Entry 7L8C (electron microscopy, 3.40 A resolution); this record covers chains A and D of the 8 polymer chains in the assembly.

[Chain A (and D)]
Name: BG505 SOSIP MD39 - gp120
Organism: Human immunodeficiency virus 1
Notes: chain D of this document is another copy of the same molecule, construct and numbering; everything in this record applies to it too
Sequence (469 residues; row label = number of the first residue in the row; note: 14 numbers in that range are skipped by the numbering (no residue carries them; nothing is unmodelled there); a row labelled like 185A-185K holds insertion residues (185A, then the next letters in order)):
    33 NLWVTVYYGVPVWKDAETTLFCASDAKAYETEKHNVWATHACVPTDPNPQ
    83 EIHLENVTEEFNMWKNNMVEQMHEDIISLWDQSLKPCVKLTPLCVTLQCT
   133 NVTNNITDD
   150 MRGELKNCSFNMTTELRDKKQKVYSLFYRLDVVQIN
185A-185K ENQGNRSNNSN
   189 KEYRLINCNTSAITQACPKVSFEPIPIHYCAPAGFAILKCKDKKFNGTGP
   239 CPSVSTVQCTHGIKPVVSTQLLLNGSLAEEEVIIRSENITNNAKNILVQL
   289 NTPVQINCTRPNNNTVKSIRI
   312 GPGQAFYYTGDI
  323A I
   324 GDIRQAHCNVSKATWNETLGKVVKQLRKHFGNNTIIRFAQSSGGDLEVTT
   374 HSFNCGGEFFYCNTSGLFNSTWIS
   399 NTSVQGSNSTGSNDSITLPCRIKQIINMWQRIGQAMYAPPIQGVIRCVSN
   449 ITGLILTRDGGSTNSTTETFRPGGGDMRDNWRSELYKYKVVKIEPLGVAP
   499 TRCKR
Unresolved in the structure: 58-65, 185A-185K, 399-409
Disulfide bonds: Cys54-Cys74, Cys119-Cys205, Cys126-Cys196, Cys131-Cys157, Cys218-Cys247, Cys228-Cys239, Cys296-Cys331, Cys378-Cys445, Cys385-Cys418
Covalently attached groups: N-acetylglucosamine (NAG) linked to Asn88, Asn133, Asn137, Asn156, Asn160, Asn197, Asn234, Asn262, Asn276, Asn295, Asn301, Asn332, Asn339, Asn355, Asn386, Asn392, Asn448

[Chain A / chain D interface]
Residue-residue contacts - 20 pairs, chain A then chain D:
  Pro124(A) - Arg166(D)  hydrogen bond (backbone-side chain)
  Cys126(A) - Glu164(D)
  Cys126(A) - Leu165(D)
  Cys126(A) - Arg166(D)  hydrogen bond (backbone-backbone)
  Cys126(A) - Pro313(D)  hydrophobic
  Val127(A) - Leu165(D)
  Val127(A) - Arg166(D)
  Val127(A) - Asp167(D)
  Thr128(A) - Leu165(D)
  Thr128(A) - Asp167(D)  hydrogen bond (backbone-side chain)
  Thr128(A) - Lys168(D)
  Asn160(A) - Arg166(D)  hydrogen bond (backbone-side chain)
  Met161(A) - Arg166(D)
  Thr162(A) - Arg166(D)
  Cys196(A) - Glu164(D)
  Cys196(A) - Pro313(D)
  Asn197(A) - Glu164(D)
  Asn197(A) - Arg308(D)  hydrogen bond (backbone-side chain)
  Thr198(A) - Gly314(D)
  Ser199(A) - Pro313(D)
Other interface residues (no listed pair), chain A (14 interface residues in all): Lys169, Arg192, Ala200

[In short]
14 residues of chain A face 8 of chain D across their interface, with 5 hydrogen bonds. Among the polar pairs
are Pro124(A)-Arg166(D), Thr128(A)-Asp167(D) and Asn160(A)-Arg166(D). N-acetylglucosamine is covalently linked
to Asn88(A), Asn133(A), Asn137(A), Asn156(A), Asn160(A) and Asn197(A) and 11 more.
Both chains are BG505 SOSIP MD39 - gp120 (Human immunodeficiency virus 1). Entry 7L8C (BG505 SOSIP MD39 in
complex with the polyclonal Fab pAbC-3 from animal Rh.33104 (Wk26 time point)) was determined by electron
microscopy (same publication as 7L7T, 7L7U, 7L85, 7L86, 7L87, 7L88 and 15 further entries).
